PDB entry 5UH9 | X-ray diffraction, 4.40 A resolution (low resolution: residue-level contacts below are approximate; hydrogen-bond / salt-bridge calls are withheld) | chains D and G of the 9 polymer chains in the assembly

== Chain D ==
Molecule: DNA-directed RNA polymerase subunit beta'
Organism: Mycobacterium tuberculosis (strain ATCC 25618 / H37Rv)
Notes: EC 2.7.7.6
UniProtKB: P9WGY7 (RPOC_MYCTU); residues 1-1316 here = UniProt positions 1-1316
Chain sequence (1316 residues; each row starts with the number of its first residue):
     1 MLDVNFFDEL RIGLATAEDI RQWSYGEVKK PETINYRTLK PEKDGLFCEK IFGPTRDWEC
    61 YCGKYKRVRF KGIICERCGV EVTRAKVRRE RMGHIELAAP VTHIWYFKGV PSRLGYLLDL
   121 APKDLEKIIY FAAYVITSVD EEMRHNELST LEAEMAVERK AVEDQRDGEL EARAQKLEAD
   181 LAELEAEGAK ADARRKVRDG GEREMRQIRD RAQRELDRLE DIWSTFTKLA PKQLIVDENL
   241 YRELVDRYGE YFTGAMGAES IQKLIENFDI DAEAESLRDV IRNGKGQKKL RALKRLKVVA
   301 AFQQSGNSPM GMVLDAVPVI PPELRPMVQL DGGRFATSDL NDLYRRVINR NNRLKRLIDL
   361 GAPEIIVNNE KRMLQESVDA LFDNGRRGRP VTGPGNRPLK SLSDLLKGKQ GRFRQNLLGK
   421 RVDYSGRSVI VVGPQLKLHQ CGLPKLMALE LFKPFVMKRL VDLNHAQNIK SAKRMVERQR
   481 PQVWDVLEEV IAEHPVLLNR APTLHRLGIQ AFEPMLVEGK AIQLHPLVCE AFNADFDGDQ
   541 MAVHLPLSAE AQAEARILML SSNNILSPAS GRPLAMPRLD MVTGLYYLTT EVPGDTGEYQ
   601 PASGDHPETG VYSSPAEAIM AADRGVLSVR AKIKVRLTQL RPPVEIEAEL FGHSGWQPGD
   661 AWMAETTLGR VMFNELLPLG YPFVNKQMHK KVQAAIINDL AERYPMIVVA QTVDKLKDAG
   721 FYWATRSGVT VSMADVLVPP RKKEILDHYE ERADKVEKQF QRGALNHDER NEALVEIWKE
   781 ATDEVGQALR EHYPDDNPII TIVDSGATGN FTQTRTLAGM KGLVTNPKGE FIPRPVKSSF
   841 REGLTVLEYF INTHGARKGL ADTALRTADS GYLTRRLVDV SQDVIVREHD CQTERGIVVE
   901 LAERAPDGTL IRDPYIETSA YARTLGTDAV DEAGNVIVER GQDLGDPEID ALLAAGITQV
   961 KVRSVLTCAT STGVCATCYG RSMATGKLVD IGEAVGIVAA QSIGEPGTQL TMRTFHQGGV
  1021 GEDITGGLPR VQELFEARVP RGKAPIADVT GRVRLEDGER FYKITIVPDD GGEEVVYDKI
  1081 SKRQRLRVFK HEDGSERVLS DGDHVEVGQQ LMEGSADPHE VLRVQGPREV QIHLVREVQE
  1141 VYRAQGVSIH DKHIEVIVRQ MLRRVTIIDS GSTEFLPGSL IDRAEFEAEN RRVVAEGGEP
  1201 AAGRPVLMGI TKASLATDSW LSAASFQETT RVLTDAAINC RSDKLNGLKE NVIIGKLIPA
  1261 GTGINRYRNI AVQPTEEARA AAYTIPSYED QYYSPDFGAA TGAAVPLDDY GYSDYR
Disordered / not traced: 1-2, 1012-1025, 1282-1316
Ion coordination: Zn2+ site 1: Cys-60, Cys-62, Cys-75, Cys-78; Mg2+: Asp-535, Asp-537, Asp-539 (shared with 1 residue of chain I); Zn2+ site 2: Cys-891, Cys-968, Cys-975, Cys-978

== Chain G ==
Molecule: 16-nt DNA strand
Sequence (16 nucleotides; numbered 5 to 20; the number before each row is that of its first residue):
     5 CATCCGTGAG TCCAGG
Disordered / not traced: 20

== Chain D / chain G interface ==
Pairs across the interface - 20 pairs, chain D then chain G:
  Lys-108(D) with DG10(G)
  Arg-386(D) with DT11(G)
  Lys-409(D) with DG14(G); DT15(G)
  Arg-414(D) with DA13(G)
  Arg-421(D) with DC17(G)
  Arg-427(D) with DC16(G); DC17(G)
  Ala-501(D) with DT15(G); DC16(G)
  Pro-502(D) with DG14(G); DT15(G)
  Thr-867(D) with DG14(G)
  Ala-868(D) with DA13(G); DG14(G)
  Gly-871(D) with DG14(G)
  Tyr-872(D) with DG12(G); DA13(G)
  Gln-1227(D) with DG12(G)
  Glu-1228(D) with DG12(G)
Also at the interface, not in a pair above, chain D (16 interface residues in all): Lys-407, Thr-1230

== In short ==
Chain D and chain G form an interface of 16 and 8 residues respectively. The Zn2+ site 1 is built by
Cys-60(D), Cys-62(D), Cys-75(D) and Cys-78(D). Asp-535(D), Asp-537(D) and Asp-539(D) coordinate Mg2+.
Here chain D is DNA-directed RNA polymerase subunit beta' (Mycobacterium tuberculosis (strain ATCC 25618 /
H37Rv)) and chain G is a 16-nt DNA strand. Entry 5UH9 (Crystal structure of Mycobacterium tuberculosis
transcription initiation complex containing 2nt RNA) was determined by X-ray diffraction together with 5UH5,
5UH6, 5UH8, 5UHA, 5UHB, 5UHC and 4 further entries from the same study.
